PDB entry 9PAV | electron microscopy, 3.22 A resolution | chains G and I of the 7 polymer chains in the assembly

Chain G:
Protein: Antibody Fragment 1B2 Heavy Chain
Source organism: Homo sapiens
Notes: antibody fragment or engineered binder
Sequence (249 residues; row label = number of the first residue in the row):
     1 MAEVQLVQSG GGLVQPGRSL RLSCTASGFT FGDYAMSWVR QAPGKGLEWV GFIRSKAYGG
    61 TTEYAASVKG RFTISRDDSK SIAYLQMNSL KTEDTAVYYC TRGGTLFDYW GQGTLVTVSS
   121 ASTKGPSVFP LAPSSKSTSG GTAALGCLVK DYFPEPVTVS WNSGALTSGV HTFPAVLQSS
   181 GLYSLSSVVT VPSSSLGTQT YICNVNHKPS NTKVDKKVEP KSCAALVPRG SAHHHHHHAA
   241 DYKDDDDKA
Not modelled in the structure: 1-2, 136-142, 194-199, 221-249
Cystine bridges: C147-C203

Chain I:
Protein: Antibody Fragment 1B2 Light Chain
Source organism: Homo sapiens
Notes: antibody fragment or engineered binder
Sequence (236 residues; row label = number of the first residue in the row):
     1 LFAIPLVVPF YSHSALDVVM TQSPLSLPVT PGEPASISCR SSQSLLHSNG YNYLDWYLQK
    61 PGQSPQLLIY LGSNRASGVP DRFSGSGSGT DFTLKISRVE AEDVGVYYCM QSLQTPRLTF
   121 GPGTKVDIKR TVAAPSVFIF PPSDEQLKSG TASVVCLLNN FYPRGAKVQW KVDNALQSGN
   181 SQESVTEQDS KDSTYSLSST LTLSKADYEK HKVYACEVTH QGLSSPVTKS FNRGEC
Not modelled in the structure: 1-16, 173-176, 213-214, 232-236
Cystine bridges: C39-C109, C156-C216

Chain G / chain I interface:
Residue-residue contacts (47; chain G residue first):
  Q41(G) - Q59(I)
  L47(G) - Y108(I)
  L47(G) - F120(I)  hydrophobic
  E48(G) - L118(I)
  E48(G) - T119(I)
  W49(G) - P116(I)  hydrophobic
  W49(G) - R117(I)
  W49(G) - L118(I)  hydrogen bond (backbone-backbone)
  T105(G) - Y57(I)
  T105(G) - S112(I)
  T105(G) - R117(I)  hydrogen bond (backbone-side chain)
  L106(G) - D55(I)
  L106(G) - Y57(I)
  L106(G) - L67(I)  hydrophobic
  F107(G) - Y57(I)
  F107(G) - R117(I)
  W110(G) - S64(I)
  W110(G) - P65(I)
  G111(G) - S64(I)
  V128(G) - E145(I)
  F129(G) - S143(I)
  F129(G) - E145(I)
  F129(G) - Q146(I)
  P130(G) - S143(I)
  L131(G) - F140(I)  hydrophobic
  L131(G) - P141(I)
  A132(G) - P141(I)
  A143(G) - F138(I)
  A144(G) - F140(I)
  L145(G) - F140(I)  hydrophobic
  L148(G) - Q146(I)
  L148(G) - S153(I)
  K150(G) - T151(I)
  K150(G) - T202(I)
  H171(G) - N159(I)  hydrogen bond
  H171(G) - S196(I)  hydrogen bond
  F173(G) - L157(I)  hydrophobic
  F173(G) - T186(I)
  F173(G) - S196(I)
  F173(G) - L197(I)
  F173(G) - S198(I)
  P174(G) - S184(I)  hydrogen bond (backbone-side chain)
  V176(G) - Q182(I)
  L177(G) - Q182(I)  hydrogen bond (backbone-side chain)
  V188(G) - L157(I)  hydrophobic
  T190(G) - N159(I)
  K216(G) - E145(I)  salt bridge
Other interface residues (no listed pair), chain G (33 interface residues in all): E63, Y99, G104, D108, P133, Q178
Other interface residues (no listed pair), chain I (34 interface residues in all): Y70, V155, V185, E187

Overview:
33 residues of chain G and 34 residues of chain I are in contact; the contacts include 6 hydrogen bonds and 1
salt bridge. Polar pairs include K216(G)-E145(I), T105(G)-R117(I) and H171(G)-N159(I).
Here chain G is Antibody Fragment 1B2 Heavy Chain and chain I is Antibody Fragment 1B2 Light Chain, both from
Homo sapiens. Entry 9PAV (Antibody (1B2) Bound Rifamycin Synthetase Module 1 in the Elongation Mode) was
determined by electron microscopy together with 9PAT and 9PC6 from the same study.
